PDB entry 3CKV | X-ray diffraction, 2.00 A resolution | chain A

Chain A:
Name: Putative uncharacterized protein
Organism: Mycobacterium paratuberculosis
UniProt: Q73WU1 (Q73WU1_MYCPA); numbering as in UniProt (aligned over 1-329)
Chain sequence (329 residues; row label = number of the first residue in the row):
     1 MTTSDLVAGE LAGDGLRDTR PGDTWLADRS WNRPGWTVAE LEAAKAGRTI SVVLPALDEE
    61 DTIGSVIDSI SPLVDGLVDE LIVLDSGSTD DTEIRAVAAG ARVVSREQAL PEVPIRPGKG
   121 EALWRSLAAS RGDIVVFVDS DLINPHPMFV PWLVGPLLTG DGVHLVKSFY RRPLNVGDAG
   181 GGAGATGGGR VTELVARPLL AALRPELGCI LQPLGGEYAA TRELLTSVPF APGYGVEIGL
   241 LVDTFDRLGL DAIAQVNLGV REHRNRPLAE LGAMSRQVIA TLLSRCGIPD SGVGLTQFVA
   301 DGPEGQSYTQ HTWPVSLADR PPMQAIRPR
Unresolved in the structure: 1-14, 174-188
Swiss-Prot annotation at these positions:
  - binding site (UDP-alpha-D-glucose): P55 to E59, S86, K119, D139 to D141, Y234 to E237
  - binding site (Mn(2+)): D141, H263
  - binding site ((2R)-3-phosphoglycerate): G189 to T192, N265
Small-molecule neighbours: UDP (uridine-5'-diphosphate): P55, A56, L57, E59, L84, S86, G118, K119, A122, D139, S140, D141, Y234, R266

Overview:
Bound to chain A: UDP. Curated annotation (UniProt) lists 14 UDP-alpha-D-glucose-binding residues,
Mn2+-binding residues D141 and H263 and 5 (2R)-3-phosphoglycerate-binding residues.
Chain A is Putative uncharacterized protein (Mycobacterium paratuberculosis); the structure, Crystal Structure
of a Mycobacterial Protein, was determined by X-ray diffraction (same publication as 3CKJ, 3CKN, 3CKO and
3CKQ).
